6X65 - chains EH and EZ of the 153 polymer chains in the assembly; structure by electron microscopy, 3.70 A resolution.

[Chain EH]
Name: Type IV secretion protein IcmK
From: Legionella pneumophila
UniProt: A0A2S6FBG9 (A0A2S6FBG9_LEGPN); residues 2-362 here correspond to UniProt positions 1-361 (UniProt number = residue number - 1)
Chain sequence (361 residues; numbered 2 to 362; the number before each row is that of its first residue):
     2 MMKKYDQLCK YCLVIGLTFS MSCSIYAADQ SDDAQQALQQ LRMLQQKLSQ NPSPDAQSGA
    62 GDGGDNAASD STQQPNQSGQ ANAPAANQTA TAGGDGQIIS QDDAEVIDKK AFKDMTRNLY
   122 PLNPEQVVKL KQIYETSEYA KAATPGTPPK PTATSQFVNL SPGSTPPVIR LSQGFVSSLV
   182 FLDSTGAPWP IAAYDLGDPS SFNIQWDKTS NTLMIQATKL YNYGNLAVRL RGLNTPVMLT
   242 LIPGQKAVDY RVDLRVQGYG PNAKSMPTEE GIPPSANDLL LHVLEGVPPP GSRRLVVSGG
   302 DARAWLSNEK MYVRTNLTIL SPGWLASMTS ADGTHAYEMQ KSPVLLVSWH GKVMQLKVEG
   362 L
Not modelled in the structure: 2-272, 362

[Chain EZ]
Name: Type IV secretion system unknown protein fragment
From: Legionella pneumophila
Chain sequence (228 residues; each row starts with the number of its first residue; X marks 228 residues of unknown identity (built as UNK)):
     1 XXXXXXXXXX XXXXXXXXXX XXXXXXXXXX XXXXXXXXXX XXXXXXXXXX XXXXXXXXXX
    61 XXXXXXXXXX XXXXXXXXXX XXXXXXXXXX XXXXXXXXXX XXXXXXXXXX XXXXXXXXXX
   121 XXXXXXXXXX XXXXXXXXXX XXXXXXXXXX XXXXXXXXXX XXXXXXXXXX XXXXXXXXXX
   181 XXXXXXXXXX XXXXXXXXXX XXXXXXXXXX XXXXXXXXXX XXXXXXXX
Not modelled in the structure: 71-228

[How chain EH and chain EZ interact]
Chain EH residues in contact with chain EZ, 13 residues: Val298, Ser299, Gly300, Gly301, Asp302, Arg304, Lys342, Pro344, Val345, Trp350, Lys353, Met355, Gln356

[Overview]
No residue of chain EH is in contact with chain EZ.
Here chain EH is Type IV secretion protein IcmK and chain EZ is Type IV secretion system unknown protein
fragment, both from Legionella pneumophila. Entry 6X65 (Legionella pneumophila Dot/Icm T4SS) was determined by
electron microscopy (same publication as 6X66, 6X64 and 6X62).
